PDB entry 3KPM | X-ray diffraction, 1.60 A resolution | chains A and C of the 3 polymer chains in the assembly

[Chain A]
Molecule: HLA class I histocompatibility antigen, B-44 alpha chain
Organism: Homo sapiens
UniProtKB: P30481 (1B44_HUMAN); residues 1-276 here correspond to UniProt positions 25-300 (UniProt number = residue number + 24)
Chain sequence (276 residues; each row starts with the number of its first residue):
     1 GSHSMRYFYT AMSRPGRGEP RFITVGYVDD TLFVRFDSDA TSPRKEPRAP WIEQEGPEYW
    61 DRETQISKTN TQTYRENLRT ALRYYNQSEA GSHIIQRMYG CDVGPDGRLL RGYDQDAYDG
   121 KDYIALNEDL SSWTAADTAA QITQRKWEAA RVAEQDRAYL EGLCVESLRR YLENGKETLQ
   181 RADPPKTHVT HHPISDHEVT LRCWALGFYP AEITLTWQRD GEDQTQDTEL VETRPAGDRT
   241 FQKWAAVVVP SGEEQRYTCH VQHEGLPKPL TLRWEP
Disulfides: Cys101-Cys164, Cys203-Cys259

[Chain C]
Molecule: EEYLKAWTF, mimotope peptide
Chain sequence (9 residues; each row starts with the number of its first residue):
     1 EEYLKAWTF

[Chain A / chain C interface]
Pairs across the interface (46; chain A residue first):
  Met5(A) with Glu1(C)
  Tyr7(A) with Glu1(C), hydrogen bond (side chain-backbone); Glu2(C)
  Tyr9(A) with Glu2(C), hydrogen bond
  Thr24(A) with Glu2(C)
  Lys45(A) with Glu2(C), salt bridge
  Tyr59(A) with Glu1(C)
  Arg62(A) with Glu1(C), salt bridge
  Glu63(A) with Glu1(C); Glu2(C), hydrogen bond (side chain-backbone)
  Ile66(A) with Glu2(C); Tyr3(C); Leu4(C), hydrophobic
  Ser67(A) with Glu2(C)
  Asn70(A) with Glu2(C)
  Thr73(A) with Ala6(C); Thr8(C)
  Glu76(A) with Thr8(C), hydrogen bond
  Asn77(A) with Thr8(C); Phe9(C)
  Thr80(A) with Phe9(C)
  Tyr84(A) with Phe9(C), hydrogen bond (side chain-backbone)
  Ile95(A) with Phe9(C), hydrophobic
  Arg97(A) with Tyr3(C), hydrogen bond
  Tyr99(A) with Glu2(C), hydrogen bond; Tyr3(C), hydrogen bond (side chain-backbone)
  Asp114(A) with Tyr3(C), hydrogen bond
  Tyr123(A) with Phe9(C), hydrophobic
  Thr143(A) with Phe9(C), hydrogen bond (side chain-backbone)
  Lys146(A) with Thr8(C); Phe9(C), hydrogen bond (side chain-backbone)
  Trp147(A) with Trp7(C); Thr8(C), hydrogen bond (side chain-backbone)
  Val152(A) with Trp7(C), hydrophobic
  Gln155(A) with Tyr3(C), hydrogen bond (backbone-side chain); Lys5(C); Trp7(C)
  Asp156(A) with Tyr3(C), hydrogen bond
  Tyr159(A) with Glu1(C), hydrogen bond (side chain-backbone); Glu2(C); Tyr3(C), hydrophobic
  Leu163(A) with Glu1(C); Glu2(C)
  Ser167(A) with Glu1(C), hydrogen bond (side chain-backbone)
  Arg170(A) with Glu1(C), salt bridge
  Tyr171(A) with Glu1(C), hydrogen bond (side chain-backbone)
Other interface residues (no listed pair), chain A (34 interface residues in all): Asp116, Ala150

[In short]
The interface between chain A and chain C involves 34 residues on one side and 9 on the other, with 17
hydrogen bonds and 3 salt bridges. Polar pairs include Lys45(A)-Glu2(C), Arg62(A)-Glu1(C) and
Arg170(A)-Glu1(C).
Chain A is HLA class I histocompatibility antigen, B-44 alpha chain (Homo sapiens) and chain C is EEYLKAWTF,
mimotope peptide; the structure, Crystal Structure of HLA B*4402 in complex with EEYLKAWTF, a mimotope, was
determined by X-ray diffraction together with 3KPL, 3KPN, 3KPO, 3KPP and 3KPQ from the same study.
